Entry 1U26 (X-ray diffraction, 2.50 A resolution); this record covers chain A.

== Chain A ==
Name: myo-inositol hexaphosphate phosphohydrolase
Source organism: Selenomonas ruminantium
Notes: EC 3.1.3.72
UniProtKB: Q7WUJ1 (Q7WUJ1_SELRU); residues 17-335 here correspond to UniProt positions 28-346 (UniProt number = residue number + 11)
Amino-acid sequence (337 residues; row label = number of the first residue in the row):
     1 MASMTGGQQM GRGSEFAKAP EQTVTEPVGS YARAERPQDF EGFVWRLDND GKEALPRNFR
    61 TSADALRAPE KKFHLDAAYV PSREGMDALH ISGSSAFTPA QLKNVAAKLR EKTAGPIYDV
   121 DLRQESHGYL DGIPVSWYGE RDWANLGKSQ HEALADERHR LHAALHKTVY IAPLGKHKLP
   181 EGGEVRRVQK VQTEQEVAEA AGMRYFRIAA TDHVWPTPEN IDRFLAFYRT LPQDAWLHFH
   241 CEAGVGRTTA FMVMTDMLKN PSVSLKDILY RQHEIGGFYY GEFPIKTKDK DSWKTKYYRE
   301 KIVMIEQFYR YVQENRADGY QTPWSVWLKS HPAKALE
Not modelled in the structure: 1-22, 337
Differences from the reference sequence: cloning artifact (1-16, 336-337)
Small-molecule neighbours:
  - D-myo-inositol-hexasulphate (IHS), molecule 1: Arg46, Tyr138, Arg141, Asp142, Lys178, Asp212, His213, Cys241, Glu242, Ala243, Gly244, Val245, Gly246, Arg247, Lys294, Tyr298, Lys301
  - D-myo-inositol-hexasulphate (IHS), molecule 2: Ser149, Gln150, His151, Leu154, Arg223
Reported in the primary citation:
  - binding site for D-myo-inositol-hexasulphate: Arg46, Gln150, His151, His213, Arg223, Glu242 to Arg247, Lys294, Tyr298, Lys301
  - contacts within the chain: Glu125-Arg247, Asp142-Asp212, Ala210-Arg247 (backbone contact), His240-Cys241, Cys241-Thr248
  - catalytic residues: Asp142, Asp212, Cys241 (proposed by the authors, not directly observed)
  - conformationally variable residues (loop rearrangement, side-chain flip): Asp212, His213, Ala243, Gly244
  - specificity-determining residues: His213
  - mutagenesis - C241A: abolished catalytic activity
  - mutagenesis - H213A, Y298F: decreased catalytic activity
  - mutagenesis - Y138F, H151A: unchanged catalytic activity

== Overview ==
Ligands of chain A: D-myo-inositol-hexasulphate. The paper reports catalytic residues Asp142, Asp212 and
Cys241; H213A and Y298F reduce catalytic activity; 5 substitutions were tested in all.
Chain A is myo-inositol hexaphosphate phosphohydrolase (Selenomonas ruminantium); the structure, Crystal
structure of Selenomonas ruminantium phytase complexed with persulfated phytate, was determined by X-ray
diffraction, deposited together with 1U24 and 1U25.
